1PF9 - chains A and O of the 21 polymer chains in the assembly; structure by X-ray diffraction, 2.99 A resolution.

Chain A:
Name: groEL protein
Source organism: Escherichia coli
Reference sequence: P06139 (CH60_ECOLI); residues 2-525 here correspond to UniProt positions 1-524 (UniProt number = residue number - 1)
Sequence (524 residues; row label = number of the first residue in the row):
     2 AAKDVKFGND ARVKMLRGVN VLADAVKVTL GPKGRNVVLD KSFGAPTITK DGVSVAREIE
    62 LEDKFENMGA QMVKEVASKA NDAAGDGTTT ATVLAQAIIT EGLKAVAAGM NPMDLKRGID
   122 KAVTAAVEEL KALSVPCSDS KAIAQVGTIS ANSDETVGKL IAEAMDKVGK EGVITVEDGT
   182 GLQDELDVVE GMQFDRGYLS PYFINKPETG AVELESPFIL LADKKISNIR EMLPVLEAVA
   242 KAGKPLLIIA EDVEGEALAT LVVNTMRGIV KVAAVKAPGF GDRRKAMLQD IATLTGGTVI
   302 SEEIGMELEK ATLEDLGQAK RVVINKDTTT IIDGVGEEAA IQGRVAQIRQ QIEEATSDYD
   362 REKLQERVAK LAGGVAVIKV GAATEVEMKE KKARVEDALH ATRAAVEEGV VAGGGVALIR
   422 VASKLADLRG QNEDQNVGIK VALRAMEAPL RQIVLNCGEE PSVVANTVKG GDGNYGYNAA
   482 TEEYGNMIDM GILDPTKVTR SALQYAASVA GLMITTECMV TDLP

Chain O:
Name: groES protein
Source organism: Escherichia coli
Reference sequence: P05380 (CH10_ECOLI); residue numbers follow UniProt; this construct covers 1-97
Sequence (97 residues; row label = number of the first residue in the row):
     1 MNIRPLHDRV IVKRKEVETK SAGGIVLTGS AAAKSTRGEV LAVGNGRILE NGEVKPLDVK
    61 VGDIVIFNDG YGVKSEKIDN EEVLIMSESD ILAIVEA

Chain A / chain O interface:
Pairs across the interface (17; chain A residue first):
  L234(A) - A22(O)
  L234(A) - G23(O)
  L234(A) - V26(O)  hydrophobic
  L237(A) - V26(O)  hydrophobic
  E238(A) - G23(O)
  E238(A) - G24(O)
  E238(A) - I25(O)  hydrogen bond (side chain-backbone)
  E238(A) - V26(O)
  K242(A) - I25(O)
  E257(A) - A31(O)
  T261(A) - G29(O)
  N265(A) - V26(O)
  N265(A) - L27(O)  hydrogen bond (side chain-backbone)
  R268(A) - L27(O)
  I270(A) - I25(O)
  I270(A) - V26(O)  hydrophobic
  I270(A) - L27(O)  hydrophobic
Interface residues without a listed pair, chain A (11 interface residues in all): I230, A241
Interface residues without a listed pair, chain O (10 interface residues in all): T28, S30

In short:
11 residues of chain A and 10 residues of chain O are in contact, with 2 hydrogen bonds. Polar contacts
include E238(A)-I25(O) and N265(A)-L27(O).
Here chain A is groEL protein and chain O is groES protein, both from Escherichia coli. Entry 1PF9
(GroEL-GroES-ADP) was determined by X-ray diffraction, deposited together with 1PCQ.
